PDB entry 6SNW | electron microscopy, 3.90 A resolution | chains A and C of the 5 polymer chains in the assembly

Chain A:
Protein: Capsid protein VP1
Source organism: Coxsackievirus A10
Notes: EC 3.4.22.29, 3.6.1.15, 3.4.22.28, 2.7.7.48
Reference sequence: Q6JKR9 (Q6JKR9_9ENTO); residues 1-298 here correspond to UniProt positions 565-862 (UniProt number = residue number + 564)
Chain sequence (298 residues; each row starts with the number of its first residue):
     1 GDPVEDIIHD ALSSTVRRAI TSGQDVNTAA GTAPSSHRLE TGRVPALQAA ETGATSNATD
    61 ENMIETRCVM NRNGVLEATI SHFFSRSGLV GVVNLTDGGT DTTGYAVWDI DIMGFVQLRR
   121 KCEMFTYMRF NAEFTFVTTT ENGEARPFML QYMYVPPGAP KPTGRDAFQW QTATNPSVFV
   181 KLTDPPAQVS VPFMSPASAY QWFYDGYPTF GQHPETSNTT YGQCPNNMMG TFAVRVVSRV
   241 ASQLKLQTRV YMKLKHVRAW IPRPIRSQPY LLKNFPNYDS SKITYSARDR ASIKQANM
Unresolved in the structure: 1, 18-20, 298
Residues lining bound ligands: sphingosine (SPH): Ile110, Asp111, Ile112, Phe134, Phe136, Tyr152, Tyr154, Pro176, Ser177, Val178, Val191, Met194, Tyr200, Trp202, Asn227, Phe232, Met252

Chain C:
Protein: Capsid protein VP3
Source organism: Coxsackievirus A10
Notes: EC 3.4.22.29, 3.6.1.15, 3.4.22.28, 2.7.7.48
Reference sequence: Q6JKR9 (Q6JKR9_9ENTO); residues 1-240 here correspond to UniProt positions 325-564 (UniProt number = residue number + 324)
Chain sequence (240 residues; each row starts with the number of its first residue):
     1 GLPTELRPGT NQFLTTEDDT AAPILPGFSP TPSIHIPGEV RSLLELCRVE TILEVNNTTD
    61 ATGLNRLLIP VSAQNKADEL CAAFMVDPGR IGPWQSTLVG QICRYYTQWS GSLKVTFMFT
   121 GSFMATGKML IAYSPPGSAQ PANRETAMLG THVIWDFGLQ SSVSLVIPWI SNTHFRTAKT
   181 GGNYDYYTAG VVTLWYQTNY VVPPETPGEA YIIAMGAAQD NFTLKICKDT DEVTQQAVLQ

Interface between chain A and chain C:
Residue-residue contacts (158; chain A residue first):
  Ala29(A) with Thr223(C)
  Ala30(A) with Asp220(C); Asn221(C)
  Ala46(A) with Ser162(C); Val163(C); Ser164(C), hydrogen bond (backbone-backbone)
  Leu47(A) with Asp156(C); Gln160(C), hydrogen bond (backbone-side chain); Ser162(C)
  Gln48(A) with Gln160(C); Ser162(C), hydrogen bond (backbone-side chain)
  Ala49(A) with Ser162(C), hydrogen bond (backbone-side chain)
  Ala50(A) with Ser162(C), hydrogen bond (backbone-side chain); Met215(C), hydrophobic
  Glu51(A) with Met118(C); Ser161(C), hydrogen bond
  Ala54(A) with Glu50(C)
  Thr55(A) with Arg48(C), hydrogen bond (side chain-backbone); Val49(C); Glu50(C), hydrogen bond; Lys114(C)
  Ser56(A) with Glu50(C), hydrogen bond (backbone-side chain); Lys114(C), hydrogen bond (backbone-side chain); Thr116(C); Ser164(C), hydrogen bond
  Ala58(A) with Ser164(C); Gln219(C)
  Met63(A) with Val166(C), hydrophobic
  Ile64(A) with Thr151(C); Pro168(C), hydrophobic
  Asn73(A) with Ser110(C); Phe175(C); Thr223(C)
  Gly74(A) with Thr223(C)
  Val75(A) with Leu44(C), hydrophobic
  Glu77(A) with Tyr106(C); Lys225(C); Ile226(C), hydrogen bond (side chain-backbone)
  Ala78(A) with Leu43(C), hydrogen bond (backbone-backbone); Leu44(C), hydrophobic; Tyr106(C)
  Thr79(A) with Arg41(C), hydrogen bond (side chain-backbone)
  Ile80(A) with Val40(C); Arg41(C)
  Phe83(A) with Leu43(C), hydrophobic; Tyr105(C), hydrophobic; Tyr106(C)
  Ser85(A) with Thr15(C)
  Arg86(A) with Thr15(C); Thr16(C); Cys227(C)
  Ser87(A) with Phe13(C); Thr15(C), hydrogen bond (backbone-backbone)
  Met113(A) with Leu239(C)
  Gly114(A) with Leu239(C)
  Phe115(A) with Gln235(C); Val238(C), hydrophobic
  Val116(A) with Val233(C), hydrophobic; Gln235(C), hydrogen bond (backbone-side chain)
  Gln117(A) with Asp229(C), hydrogen bond
  Arg119(A) with Leu239(C)
  Arg120(A) with Gln101(C), hydrogen bond; Tyr105(C); Thr230(C); Glu232(C); Val233(C)
  Lys121(A) with Tyr105(C)
  Met124(A) with Ile102(C), hydrophobic
  Phe125(A) with Val40(C), hydrophobic; Leu43(C), hydrophobic
  Arg129(A) with Pro30(C); Thr31(C), hydrogen bond (side chain-backbone); Ser33(C)
  Glu133(A) with Asp19(C)
  Thr135(A) with Phe13(C)
  Pro176(A) with Ile24(C), hydrophobic
  Pro185(A) with Asn11(C)
  Pro186(A) with Phe13(C), hydrophobic
  Gln188(A) with Glu17(C); Asp19(C)
  Val189(A) with Ala21(C); Ala22(C); Ile24(C), hydrophobic
  Ser190(A) with Ala21(C), hydrogen bond (side chain-backbone); Ala22(C), hydrogen bond (side chain-backbone); Pro23(C); Ile24(C), hydrogen bond (backbone-backbone)
  Val191(A) with Ile24(C), hydrophobic
  Pro192(A) with Ile24(C); Phe28(C), hydrophobic
  Phe193(A) with Phe28(C); Pro30(C)
  Ser195(A) with Thr31(C), hydrogen bond (backbone-side chain)
  Ala197(A) with Thr31(C), hydrogen bond (backbone-side chain)
  Ser198(A) with Thr31(C); Pro32(C), hydrogen bond (side chain-backbone); Ile34(C)
  Tyr251(A) with Phe13(C), hydrophobic
  Lys253(A) with Glu17(C), hydrogen bond (side chain-backbone)
  Arg258(A) with Glu39(C), salt bridge
  Ala259(A) with Glu39(C); Val40(C), hydrophobic
  Trp260(A) with Ile36(C), hydrogen bond (side chain-backbone); Pro37(C); Gly38(C); Glu39(C)
  Ile261(A) with Pro37(C); Gly38(C), hydrogen bond (backbone-backbone)
  Pro262(A) with Gly38(C); Leu46(C), hydrophobic
  Ile265(A) with Leu98(C), hydrophobic; Gln101(C)
  Tyr270(A) with Leu239(C)
  Leu271(A) with Leu239(C)
  Leu272(A) with Leu239(C); Gln240(C)
  Lys273(A) with Leu239(C)
  Tyr285(A) with Thr62(C); Gly63(C), hydrogen bond (side chain-backbone); Arg66(C)
  Ser286(A) with Glu54(C), hydrogen bond; Gln95(C), hydrogen bond (backbone-side chain); Ser96(C)
  Ala287(A) with Glu54(C), hydrogen bond (backbone-side chain); Asn57(C); Arg66(C), hydrogen bond (backbone-side chain); Gly92(C); Gln95(C)
  Arg288(A) with Asn57(C), hydrogen bond (backbone-side chain); Ile91(C); Gln95(C), hydrogen bond (backbone-side chain)
  Asp289(A) with Asn57(C); Arg66(C), salt bridge
  Arg290(A) with Val55(C), hydrogen bond (side chain-backbone); Asn57(C), hydrogen bond (backbone-backbone); Thr58(C); Thr59(C); Ala83(C), hydrogen bond (side chain-backbone); Phe84(C); Pro93(C)
  Ser292(A) with Thr58(C)
  Ile293(A) with Val55(C); Asn56(C); Thr58(C); Ile69(C), hydrophobic; Cys81(C); Ala82(C), hydrophobic; Ala83(C)
  Lys294(A) with Leu80(C), hydrogen bond (side chain-backbone); Cys81(C); Gln140(C), hydrogen bond (backbone-side chain)
  Gln295(A) with Gln140(C)
  Ala296(A) with Phe84(C), hydrophobic; Met85(C); Gln140(C); Val191(C), hydrophobic
  Asn297(A) with Met85(C); Arg90(C), hydrogen bond
Other interface residues (no listed pair), chain A (80 interface residues in all): Thr59, Asp60, Tyr127, Met194, Pro196, Ala291
Other interface residues (no listed pair), chain C (95 interface residues in all): Asp18, Leu25, Ser42, Ser112, Phe119, Val153, His174, Leu224

Overview:
80 residues of chain A and 95 residues of chain C are in contact, with 41 hydrogen bonds and 2 salt bridges.
Among the polar pairs are Arg258(A)-Glu39(C), Asp289(A)-Arg66(C) and Leu47(A)-Gln160(C). Sphingosine is bound
between chain A and chain C.
Chain A is Capsid protein VP1 and chain C is Capsid protein VP3, both from Coxsackievirus A10; the structure,
Structure of Coxsackievirus A10 complexed with its receptor KREMEN1, was determined by electron microscopy
together with 6SMG and 6SNB from the same study.
